4L79 - chains A and B; structure by X-ray diffraction, 2.30 A resolution.

# Chain A
Name: Unconventional myosin-Ib
Organism: Rattus norvegicus
Reference sequence: Q05096 (MYO1B_RAT); residue numbers follow UniProt; this construct covers 1-728
Chain sequence (744 residues; numbered 1 to 744; the number before each row is that of its first residue):
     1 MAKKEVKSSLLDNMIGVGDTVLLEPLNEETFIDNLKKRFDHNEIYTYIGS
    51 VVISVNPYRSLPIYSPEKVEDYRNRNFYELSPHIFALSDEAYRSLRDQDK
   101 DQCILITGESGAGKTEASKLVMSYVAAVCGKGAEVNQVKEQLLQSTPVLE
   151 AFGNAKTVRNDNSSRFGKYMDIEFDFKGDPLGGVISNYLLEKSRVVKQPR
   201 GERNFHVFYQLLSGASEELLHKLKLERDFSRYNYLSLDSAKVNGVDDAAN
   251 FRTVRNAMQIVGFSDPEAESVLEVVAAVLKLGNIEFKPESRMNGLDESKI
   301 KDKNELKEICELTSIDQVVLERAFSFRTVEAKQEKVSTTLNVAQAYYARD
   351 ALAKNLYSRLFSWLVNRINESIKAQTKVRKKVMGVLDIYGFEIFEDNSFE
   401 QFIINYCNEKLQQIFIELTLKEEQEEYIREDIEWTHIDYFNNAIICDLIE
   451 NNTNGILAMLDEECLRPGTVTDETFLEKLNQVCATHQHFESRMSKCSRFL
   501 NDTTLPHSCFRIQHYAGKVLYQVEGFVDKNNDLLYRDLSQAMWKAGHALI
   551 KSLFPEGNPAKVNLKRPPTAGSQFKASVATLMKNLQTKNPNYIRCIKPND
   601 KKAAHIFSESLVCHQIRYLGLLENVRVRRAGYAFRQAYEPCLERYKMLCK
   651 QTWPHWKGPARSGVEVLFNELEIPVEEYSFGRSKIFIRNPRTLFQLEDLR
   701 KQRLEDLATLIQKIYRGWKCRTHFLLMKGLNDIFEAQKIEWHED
Unresolved in the structure: 1-4, 291-295, 497
Sequence notes: expression tag (729-744)
Metal / ion sites: Mg2+: Glu556, Asn558, Lys561, Asn563
UniProt features mapped onto this chain:
  - region: Tyr592 to Asn599 (Actin-binding)
  - binding site (ATP): Gly108 to Thr115
  - modified residue: Ser60 (Phosphoserine)
  - cross-link: Lys287 (Glycyl lysine isopeptide (Lys-Gly) (interchain with G-Cter in SUMO1))
What the authors report for this chain:
  - contacts within the chain: Lys114-Asp387, Arg165-Glu392, Arg227-Ala560 (hydrogen bond)
  - conformationally variable residues (helix shift, loop rearrangement): Ala112 to Lys114, Gly132 to Gly153, Val342 to Ser371, Pro555 to Asn563, Leu621 to Arg629, Trp653 to His655, Asn689

# Chain B
Name: Calmodulin
Organism: Homo sapiens
Reference sequence: P62158 (CALM_HUMAN); residue numbers follow UniProt; this construct covers 1-149
Chain sequence (149 residues; each row starts with the number of its first residue):
     1 MADQLTEEQIAEFKEAFSLFDKDGDGTITTKELGTVMRSLGQNPTEAELQ
    51 DMINEVDADGNGTIDFPEFLTMMARKMKDTDSEEEIREAFRVFDKDGNGY
   101 ISAAELRHVMTNLGEKLTDEEVDEMIREADIDGDGQVNYEEFVQMMTAK
Unresolved in the structure: 1-2

# How chain A and chain B interact
Contacting residue pairs (69):
  Val6(A) - Lys95(B)
  Lys7(A) - Arg91(B)  hydrogen bond (side chain-backbone)
  Lys7(A) - Asp94(B)  hydrogen bond (side chain-backbone)
  Lys7(A) - Lys95(B)
  Lys7(A) - Asp96(B)
  Lys646(A) - Glu88(B)  salt bridge
  Trp653(A) - Glu85(B)
  Trp653(A) - Glu88(B)
  Trp653(A) - Ala89(B)
  Pro654(A) - Glu88(B)
  His655(A) - Glu84(B)
  His655(A) - Glu88(B)  salt bridge
  Leu704(A) - Val92(B)  hydrophobic
  Leu704(A) - Phe93(B)
  Glu705(A) - Leu113(B)
  Glu705(A) - Gly114(B)  hydrogen bond (side chain-backbone)
  Leu707(A) - Ala89(B)  hydrophobic
  Ala708(A) - Leu113(B)  hydrophobic
  Ala708(A) - Gly114(B)
  Thr709(A) - Thr45(B)
  Thr709(A) - Gly114(B)
  Thr709(A) - Glu115(B)  hydrogen bond (side chain-backbone)
  Leu710(A) - Asp81(B)
  Leu710(A) - Glu85(B)
  Leu710(A) - Ile86(B)  hydrophobic
  Leu710(A) - Ala89(B)  hydrophobic
  Ile711(A) - Ile86(B)
  Ile711(A) - Ala89(B)  hydrophobic
  Ile711(A) - Phe90(B)  hydrophobic
  Ile711(A) - Met110(B)  hydrophobic
  Gln712(A) - Met110(B)  hydrogen bond (side chain-backbone)
  Gln712(A) - Leu113(B)  hydrogen bond (side chain-backbone)
  Gln712(A) - Gly114(B)
  Gln712(A) - Glu115(B)  hydrogen bond (side chain-backbone)
  Gln712(A) - Lys116(B)
  Gln712(A) - Leu117(B)
  Lys713(A) - Asn43(B)
  Lys713(A) - Pro44(B)
  Lys713(A) - Thr45(B)
  Lys713(A) - Asp81(B)  salt bridge
  Ile714(A) - Asn43(B)
  Ile714(A) - Ile86(B)  hydrophobic
  Ile714(A) - Met146(B)  hydrophobic
  Tyr715(A) - Glu121(B)  hydrogen bond (side chain-backbone)
  Tyr715(A) - Glu124(B)
  Tyr715(A) - Met125(B)  hydrogen bond (side chain-backbone)
  Tyr715(A) - Met146(B)  hydrophobic
  Arg716(A) - Arg38(B)
  Arg716(A) - Glu115(B)
  Arg716(A) - Lys116(B)  hydrogen bond (side chain-backbone)
  Arg716(A) - Leu117(B)
  Arg716(A) - Glu121(B)  salt bridge
  Gly717(A) - Arg38(B)
  Gly717(A) - Asn43(B)
  Trp718(A) - Glu128(B)
  Trp718(A) - Met145(B)
  Trp718(A) - Met146(B)
  Lys719(A) - Glu124(B)
  Cys720(A) - Arg38(B)
  Cys720(A) - Ser39(B)
  Arg721(A) - Arg38(B)
  Arg721(A) - Ser39(B)  hydrogen bond (side chain-backbone)
  Arg721(A) - Leu40(B)
  Phe724(A) - Ala16(B)  hydrophobic
  Phe724(A) - Leu19(B)  hydrophobic
  Phe724(A) - Ser39(B)
  Met727(A) - Phe20(B)  hydrophobic
  Lys728(A) - Glu15(B)  salt bridge
  Asn731(A) - Leu19(B)
Other interface residues (no listed pair), chain A (30 interface residues in all): Ser8, Asp12, Met647
Other interface residues (no listed pair), chain B (41 interface residues in all): Thr35, Gly41, Glu46, Val109, Asn112, Thr118
Interface features reported in the paper:
  - specific contacts: Lys7(A)-Arg91(B) (hydrogen bond), Lys7(A)-Asp96(B) (hydrogen bond), Lys7(A)-Lys95(B) (backbone contact)
  - interface residues, chain A: Trp653(A)

# Overview
The interface between chain A and chain B involves 30 residues on one side and 41 on the other, with 11
hydrogen bonds and 5 salt bridges. Polar pairs include Lys646(A)-Glu88(B), His655(A)-Glu88(B) and
Lys713(A)-Asp81(B). The authors report hydrogen bonds between Lys7(A) and Arg91(B) and Lys7(A) and Asp96(B); a
backbone contact between Lys7(A) and Lys95(B). From the paper: the interface residue Trp653(A); conformational
variability at Ala112(A), Gly132(A) and Val342(A) among others.
Chain A is Unconventional myosin-Ib (Rattus norvegicus) and chain B is Calmodulin (Homo sapiens); the
structure, Crystal Structure of nucleotide-free Myosin 1b residues 1-728 with bound Calmodulin, was determined
by X-ray diffraction.
